PDB entry 5VLI | X-ray diffraction, 1.80 A resolution | chains A and B of the 3 polymer chains in the assembly

# Chain A
Name: Hemagglutinin
From: Influenza A virus (strain A/Puerto Rico/8/1934 H1N1)
Notes: fragment: 17-343
UniProt: P03452 (HEMA_I34A1); the construct lacks a stretch of the UniProt sequence, so the offset changes along the chain: 5-49 = UniProt 17-61; 50-330 = UniProt 63-343
Chain sequence (327 residues; row label = number of the first residue in the row):
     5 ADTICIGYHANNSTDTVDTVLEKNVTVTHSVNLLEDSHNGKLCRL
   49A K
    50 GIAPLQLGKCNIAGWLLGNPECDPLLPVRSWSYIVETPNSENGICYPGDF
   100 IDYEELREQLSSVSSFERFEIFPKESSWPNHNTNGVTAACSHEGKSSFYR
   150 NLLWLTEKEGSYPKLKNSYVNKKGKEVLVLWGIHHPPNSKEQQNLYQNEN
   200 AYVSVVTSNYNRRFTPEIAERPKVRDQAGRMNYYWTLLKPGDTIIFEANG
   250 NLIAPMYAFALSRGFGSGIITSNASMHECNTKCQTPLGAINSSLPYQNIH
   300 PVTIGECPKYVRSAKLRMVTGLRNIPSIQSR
Not modelled in the structure: 326-330
Swiss-Prot annotation at these positions:
  - site: Arg-330 (Cleavage)
  - glycosylation (N-linked (GlcNAc...) asparagine): Asn-15, Asn-16, Asn-28, Asn-272, Asn-290
Cystine bridges: Cys-47/Cys-278, Cys-59/Cys-71, Cys-94/Cys-139, Cys-282/Cys-306
Covalently attached groups: N-acetylglucosamine (NAG) linked to Asn-16, Asn-290
Small-molecule neighbours: 2,5,8,11-tetraoxatridecane (PGF): Gln-55, Leu-56, Lys-58, Cys-59, Glu-70, Pro-73, Leu-74

# Chain B
Name: Hemagglutinin
From: Influenza A virus (strain A/Puerto Rico/8/1934 H1N1)
UniProt: P03452 (HEMA_I34A1); residues 501-676 here correspond to UniProt positions 344-519 (UniProt number = residue number - 157)
Chain sequence (176 residues; numbered 501 to 676; the number before each row is that of its first residue):
   501 GLFGAIAGFIEGGWTGMIDGWYGYHHQNEQGSGYAADQKSTQNAINGITN
   551 KVNTVIEKMNIQFTAVGKEFNKLEKRMENLNKKVDDGFLDIWTYNAELLV
   601 LLENERTLDFHDSNVKNLYEKVKSQLKNNAKEIGNGCFEFYHKCDNECME
   651 SVRNGTYDYPKYSEESKLNREKVDGV
Not modelled in the structure: 671-676
Swiss-Prot annotation at these positions:
  - glycosylation: Asn-654 (N-linked (GlcNAc...) asparagine)
Cystine bridges: Cys-644/Cys-648
Covalently attached groups: N-acetylglucosamine (NAG) linked to Asn-654

# How chain A and chain B interact
Contacting residue pairs - 138 pairs, chain A then chain B:
  Ala-5(A) with Glu-639(B); Phe-640(B)
  Asp-6(A) with Gln-527(B); Asn-528(B); Glu-529(B); Glu-639(B); Phe-640(B), hydrogen bond (backbone-backbone); Lys-643(B); Cys-644(B), hydrogen bond (side chain-backbone)
  Thr-7(A) with His-526(B); Gln-527(B), hydrogen bond (backbone-backbone); Phe-638(B); Phe-640(B); Met-649(B)
  Ile-8(A) with His-525(B); Cys-637(B); Phe-638(B), hydrogen bond (backbone-backbone); Phe-640(B), hydrophobic; Val-652(B), hydrophobic
  Cys-9(A) with Trp-514(B); Gly-523(B); Tyr-524(B); His-525(B), hydrogen bond (backbone-backbone); Gly-636(B); Cys-637(B), disulfide
  Ile-10(A) with Ile-510(B); Trp-514(B); Gly-523(B); Tyr-619(B); Val-622(B), hydrophobic; Gly-636(B), hydrogen bond (backbone-backbone); Phe-638(B), hydrophobic
  Gly-11(A) with Trp-514(B); Met-517(B); Tyr-522(B); Gly-523(B), hydrogen bond (backbone-backbone)
  Tyr-12(A) with Ile-506(B), hydrophobic; Ala-507(B), hydrogen bond (side chain-backbone); Ile-510(B), hydrogen bond (side chain-backbone); Glu-511(B); Gly-512(B), hydrogen bond (side chain-backbone); Gly-513(B); Trp-514(B), hydrogen bond (backbone-backbone); Met-517(B); Trp-521(B); Val-615(B), hydrophobic
  His-13(A) with Trp-514(B); Met-517(B), hydrogen bond (side chain-backbone); Gly-520(B); Trp-521(B), hydrogen bond (backbone-backbone)
  Ala-14(A) with Gly-513(B); Trp-514(B), hydrogen bond (backbone-backbone); Thr-515(B)
  Val-21(A) with Asn-604(B)
  Asp-22(A) with Leu-601(B); Asn-604(B), hydrogen bond (backbone-side chain)
  Thr-23(A) with Leu-601(B); Asn-604(B); Glu-605(B); Leu-608(B)
  Val-24(A) with Leu-601(B); Glu-605(B), hydrogen bond (backbone-side chain)
  Leu-25(A) with Glu-605(B), hydrogen bond (backbone-side chain)
  Thr-32(A) with Trp-521(B)
  His-33(A) with Trp-521(B), hydrogen bond
  Leu-37(A) with Val-600(B), hydrophobic
  Glu-103(A) with Glu-569(B); Asn-571(B)
  Arg-106(A) with Glu-569(B), salt bridge
  Glu-107(A) with Lys-568(B), salt bridge
  Gly-265(A) with Thr-564(B), hydrogen bond (backbone-side chain)
  Ser-266(A) with Thr-564(B)
  Ile-268(A) with Val-566(B)
  Pro-294(A) with Ile-556(B), hydrophobic; Met-559(B); Asn-560(B)
  Tyr-295(A) with Met-559(B); Ala-596(B)
  Pro-300(A) with Gln-562(B), hydrogen bond (backbone-side chain); Ala-565(B)
  Val-301(A) with Ala-565(B)
  Thr-302(A) with Gln-562(B), hydrogen bond; Phe-563(B), hydrogen bond (side chain-backbone); Thr-564(B); Ala-565(B), hydrogen bond (backbone-backbone)
  Ile-303(A) with Thr-564(B); Val-566(B), hydrophobic
  Gly-304(A) with Gln-562(B); Phe-563(B); Thr-564(B), hydrogen bond (backbone-side chain)
  Glu-305(A) with Ile-561(B); Gln-562(B); Phe-563(B)
  Cys-306(A) with Ile-561(B); Gln-562(B), hydrogen bond (backbone-backbone)
  Pro-307(A) with Asn-560(B); Gln-562(B)
  Lys-308(A) with Met-559(B); Gln-562(B); Trp-592(B)
  Tyr-309(A) with Gln-562(B), hydrogen bond (backbone-side chain); Leu-589(B)
  Val-310(A) with Leu-589(B), hydrophobic; Thr-593(B)
  Arg-311(A) with Asp-586(B), hydrogen bond (side chain-backbone); Leu-589(B); Asp-590(B), salt bridge; Thr-593(B), hydrogen bond (backbone-side chain)
  Ser-312(A) with Thr-593(B); Glu-597(B), hydrogen bond
  Leu-315(A) with Ala-596(B); Glu-597(B)
  Arg-316(A) with Val-600(B); Asn-604(B), hydrogen bond (backbone-side chain)
  Met-317(A) with Lys-551(B); Val-552(B), hydrophobic; Val-555(B), hydrophobic; Asn-604(B)
  Val-318(A) with Asn-604(B), hydrogen bond (backbone-side chain); Thr-607(B); Leu-608(B), hydrophobic
  Thr-319(A) with Trp-521(B); Ile-548(B); Thr-607(B); His-611(B), hydrogen bond (backbone-side chain)
  Gly-320(A) with Trp-521(B); Thr-607(B); Leu-608(B); His-611(B), hydrogen bond (backbone-side chain)
  Leu-321(A) with Trp-521(B); Tyr-522(B), hydrophobic; His-611(B)
  Arg-322(A) with Leu-608(B)
  Ile-324(A) with Ala-507(B), hydrophobic; Glu-511(B); Gly-512(B); Gly-513(B), hydrogen bond (backbone-backbone)
  Pro-325(A) with Thr-515(B)
Other interface residues (no listed pair), chain A (55 interface residues in all): Asn-15, Val-29, Val-31, Gly-267, Ile-269, Leu-293
Other interface residues (no listed pair), chain B (69 interface residues in all): Ala-505, Ile-518, Phe-570, Leu-602, Leu-618, Ile-633, His-642, Arg-653
Inter-chain disulfides: Cys-9(A)/Cys-637(B)

# In short
55 residues of chain A face 69 of chain B across their interface; the contacts include 1 disulfide bond, 34
hydrogen bonds and 3 salt bridges. Polar contacts include Arg-106(A)/Glu-569(B), Glu-107(A)/Lys-568(B) and
Arg-311(A)/Asp-590(B). Ligands of chain A: 2,5,8,11-tetraoxatridecane.
Chain A is Hemagglutinin and chain B is Hemagglutinin, both from Influenza A virus (strain A/Puerto
Rico/8/1934 H1N1); the structure, Computationally designed inhibitor peptide HB1.6928.2.3 in complex with
influenza hemagglutinin (A/PuertoRico/8/1934), was determined by X-ray diffraction, deposited together with
5VID and 5VMR.
